Entry 8U26 (electron microscopy, 2.50 A resolution); this record covers chains A and B of the 6 polymer chains in the assembly.

[Chain A]
Molecule: Guanine nucleotide-binding protein G(s) subunit alpha isoforms short
From: Homo sapiens
Reference sequence: P63092 (GNAS2_HUMAN); numbering as in UniProt; present here: 204-253, 264-394
Amino-acid sequence (248 residues; numbered 6 to 394; 141 numbers in that range are skipped by the numbering (no residue carries them; nothing is unmodelled there); the number before each row is that of its first residue):
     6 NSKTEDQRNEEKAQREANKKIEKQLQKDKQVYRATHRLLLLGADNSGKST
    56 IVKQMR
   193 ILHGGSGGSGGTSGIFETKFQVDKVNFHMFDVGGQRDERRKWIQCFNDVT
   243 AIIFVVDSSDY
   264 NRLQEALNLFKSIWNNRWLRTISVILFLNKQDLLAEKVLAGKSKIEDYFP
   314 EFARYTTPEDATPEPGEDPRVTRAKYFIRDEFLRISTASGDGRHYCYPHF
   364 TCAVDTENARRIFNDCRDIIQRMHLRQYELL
Not modelled in the structure: 6-13, 193-205, 304-305, 322-327, 353-355
Construct notes: expression tag (6-61, 193-203); conflict Asp249 (Ala in P63092), Asp252 (Ser in P63092), Ala372 (Ile in P63092), Ile375 (Val in P63092)

[Chain B]
Molecule: Guanine nucleotide-binding protein G(I)/G(S)/G(T) subunit beta-1
From: Homo sapiens
Reference sequence: P62873 (GBB1_HUMAN); residues 2-340 here = UniProt positions 2-340
Amino-acid sequence (370 residues; numbered -29 to 340; the number before each row is that of its first residue; numbers below 1 keep their minus sign (Met-29 is residue -29)):
   -29 MHHHHHHLEVLFQGPEDQVDPRLIDGKGSSGSELDQLRQEAEQLKNQIRD
    21 ARKACADATLSQITNNIDPVGRIQMRTRRTLRGHLAKIYAMHWGTDSRLL
    71 VSASQDGKLIIWDSYTTNKVHAIPLRSSWVMTCAYAPSGNYVACGGLDNI
   121 CSIYNLKTREGNVRVSRELAGHTGYLSCCRFLDDNQIVTSSGDTTCALWD
   171 IETGQQTTTFTGHTGDVMSLSLAPDTRLFVSGACDASAKLWDVREGMCRQ
   221 TFTGHESDINAICFFPNGNAFATGSDDATCRLFDLRADQELMTYSHDNII
   271 CGITSVSFSKSGRLLLAGYDDFNCNVWDALKADRAGVLAGHDNRVSCLGV
   321 TDDGMAVATGSWDSFLKIWN
Not modelled in the structure: -29 to 13, 128-132
Construct notes: initiating methionine (-29); expression tag (-28 to 1)
Curated features (UniProtKB/Swiss-Prot):
  - modified residue: Ser2 (N-acetylserine), His266 (Phosphohistidine)
  - natural variant: Leu30 (L30F: In MRD42; uncertain significance), Arg52 (R52G: In MRD42), Gly64 (G64V: In MRD42), Asp76 (D76E: In MRD42; D76G: In MRD42), Gly77 (G77S: In MRD42), Lys78 (K78R: In MRD42), Ile80 (I80N: In MRD42; I80T: In MRD42), His91 (H91R: In MRD42; uncertain significance), Ala92 (A92T: In MRD42), Pro94 (P94S: In MRD42), Leu95 (L95P: In MRD42), Arg96 (R96L: In MRD42), 5 further natural variant entries in UniProt

[How chain A and chain B interact]
Pairs across the interface - 37 pairs, chain A then chain B:
  Gln19(A) with Asp83(B); Thr86(B), hydrogen bond; Asn88(B)
  Asn23(A) with Asn88(B); Lys89(B), hydrogen bond (side chain-backbone)
  Ile26(A) with Lys89(B); Ala92(B), hydrophobic
  Glu27(A) with Lys89(B), salt bridge
  Leu30(A) with Lys89(B)
  Asp33(A) with Lys78(B), salt bridge
  Lys34(A) with Leu55(B)
  Tyr37(A) with Leu55(B), hydrophobic
  Ile207(A) with Trp99(B), hydrophobic; Leu117(B), hydrophobic
  Phe222(A) with Trp99(B), hydrophobic
  Gly226(A) with Asn119(B)
  Gln227(A) with Leu117(B), hydrogen bond (side chain-backbone); Asn119(B); Gly144(B); Tyr145(B), hydrogen bond (side chain-backbone)
  Arg228(A) with Gly162(B), hydrogen bond (side chain-backbone); Asp186(B), salt bridge
  Arg232(A) with Cys204(B); Asp228(B), salt bridge
  Lys233(A) with Tyr145(B); Met188(B); Asp228(B), salt bridge; Asn230(B); Asp246(B), salt bridge
  Gln236(A) with Arg314(B), hydrogen bond
  Cys237(A) with Lys57(B), hydrogen bond (backbone-side chain); Tyr59(B); Gln75(B)
  Phe238(A) with Trp99(B)
  Asn239(A) with Lys57(B); Trp332(B)
  Trp281(A) with Arg314(B)
Other interface residues (no listed pair), chain A (22 interface residues in all): Trp234, Arg280
Other interface residues (no listed pair), chain B (35 interface residues in all): Gly53, Ala56, Asp76, Thr87, Met101, Thr143, Asp163, Thr164, Thr184, Cys271, Asp290

[Summary]
The interface between chain A and chain B involves 22 residues on one side and 35 on the other, with 7
hydrogen bonds and 6 salt bridges. Among the polar pairs are Glu27(A)-Lys89(B), Asp33(A)-Lys78(B) and
Arg228(A)-Asp186(B).
Here chain A is Guanine nucleotide-binding protein G(s) subunit alpha isoforms short and chain B is Guanine
nucleotide-binding protein G(I)/G(S)/G(T) subunit beta-1, both from Homo sapiens. Entry 8U26 (Gaussian Mixture
Models based single particle refinement - GPCR (Substance P bound to active human neurokinin ...) was
determined by electron microscopy, deposited together with 8U28 and 8U2C.
